Entry 2D1T (X-ray diffraction, 1.45 A resolution); this record covers chain A.

# Chain A
Molecule: Luciferin 4-monooxygenase
Organism: Luciola cruciata
Notes: EC 1.13.12.7
UniProt: P13129 (LUCI_LUCCR); numbering as in UniProt (aligned over 4-548)
Amino-acid sequence (548 residues; row label = number of the first residue in the row):
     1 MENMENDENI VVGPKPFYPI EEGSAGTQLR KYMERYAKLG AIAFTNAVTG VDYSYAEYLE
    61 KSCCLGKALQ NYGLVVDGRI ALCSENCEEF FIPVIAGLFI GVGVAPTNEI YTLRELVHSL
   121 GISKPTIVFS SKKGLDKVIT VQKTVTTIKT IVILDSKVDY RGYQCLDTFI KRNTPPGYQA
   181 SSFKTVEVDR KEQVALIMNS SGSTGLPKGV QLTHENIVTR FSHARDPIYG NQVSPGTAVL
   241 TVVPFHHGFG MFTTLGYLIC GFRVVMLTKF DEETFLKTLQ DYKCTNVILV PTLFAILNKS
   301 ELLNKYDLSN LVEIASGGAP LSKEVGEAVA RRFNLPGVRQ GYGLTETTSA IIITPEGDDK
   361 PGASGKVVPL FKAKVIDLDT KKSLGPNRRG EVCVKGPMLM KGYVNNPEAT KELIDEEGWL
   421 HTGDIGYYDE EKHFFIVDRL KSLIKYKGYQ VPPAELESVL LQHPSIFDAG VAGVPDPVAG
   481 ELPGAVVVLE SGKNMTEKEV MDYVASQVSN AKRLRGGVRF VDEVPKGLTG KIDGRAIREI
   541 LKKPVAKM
Not modelled in the structure: 1-6, 546-548
Construct notes: deletion (1-3); modified residue (64); engineered mutation I217 (Thr in P13129), N286 (Ser in P13129)
Modified positions: C64 (s-hydroxycysteine; CSO)
Curated features (UniProtKB/Swiss-Prot):
  - motif: A546 to M548 (Microbody targeting signal)
Residues lining bound ligands: SLU (5'-O-[N-(dehydroluciferyl)-sulfamoyl] adenosine): S200, S201, R220, H247, G248, F249, T253, I288, A315, S316, G317, G318, A319, P320, Q340, G341, Y342, G343, L344, T345, E346, T348, S349, A350, T422, D424, I436, R439, T529, K531

# Summary
Ligands of chain A: compound SLU.
Chain A is Luciferin 4-monooxygenase (Luciola cruciata); the structure, Crystal structure of the thermostable
Japanese Firefly Luciferase red-color emission S286N mutant complexed with High-energy intermediate ..., was
determined by X-ray diffraction, deposited together with 2D1Q, 2D1R and 2D1S.
